Entry 4HDV (X-ray diffraction, 2.70 A resolution); this record covers chains A and C of the 3 polymer chains in the assembly.

Chain A:
Name: Alkyltransferase-like protein 1
Source organism: Schizosaccharomyces pombe
UniProtKB: Q9UTN9 (ATL1_SCHPO); residues 1-108 here = UniProt positions 1-108
Chain sequence (116 residues; each row starts with the number of its first residue):
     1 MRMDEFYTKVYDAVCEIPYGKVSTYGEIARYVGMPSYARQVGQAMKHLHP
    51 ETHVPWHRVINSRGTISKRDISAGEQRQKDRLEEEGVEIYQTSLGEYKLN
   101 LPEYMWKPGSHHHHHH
Disordered / not traced: 109-116
Construct notes: expression tag (109-116)
UniProt features mapped onto this chain:
  - site: Tyr25 (Required for phosphate rotation/nucleotide flipping), Arg39 (Arg finger, required for nucleotide flipping), Arg69 (Critical for recognition of O(6)-alkylguanines, probes the electrostatic potential of the flipped base to distinguish between O(6)-alkylguanine and guanine)
  - mutagenesis: Arg69 (R69A/F: Reduces discrimination of modified bases 10-100-fold and increases sensitivity toward alkylating agents)
Reported in the primary citation:
  - binding site for the 13-nt DNA strand: Tyr25, Arg69
  - conformationally variable residues (loop rearrangement, side-chain flip): Trp56, Thr65 to Ala73
  - mutagenesis - R69F (10-fold): decreased binding to ODNs containing O6-alkylguanines
  - mutagenesis - R69A, R69F: decreased growth in response to MNNG
  - mutagenesis - R69A: increased binding to natural (G-containing) sequence

Chain C:
Molecule: 13-nt DNA strand
Sequence (13 nucleotides; numbered 14 to 26; the number before each row is that of its first residue):
    14 CTACTAGCCATGG

Chain A / chain C interface:
Pairs across the interface (16):
  Met3(A) with DA23(C), sugar contact; DT24(C), phosphate contact
  Tyr7(A) with DT24(C), phosphate contact
  Ser36(A) with DC21(C), phosphate contact; DC22(C), hydrogen bond to the phosphate
  Tyr37(A) with DC22(C), phosphate contact; DA23(C), hydrogen bond to the phosphate
  Arg39(A) with DG20(C), base contact; DC21(C), hydrogen bond to the base
  Gln40(A) with DC22(C), sugar contact; DA23(C), sugar contact
  Gln43(A) with DA23(C), hydrogen bond to the base; DT24(C), sugar contact
  Thr92(A) with DT15(C), phosphate contact
  Leu94(A) with DT15(C), phosphate contact
  Lys98(A) with DC14(C), phosphate contact
Interface residues without a listed pair, chain A (12 interface residues in all): His47, Ser93
Interface residues without a listed pair, chain C (8 interface residues in all): DA16

Summary:
The interface between chain A and chain C involves 12 residues on one side and 8 on the other, with 4 hydrogen
bonds. Polar pairs include Arg39(A)-DC21(C), Gln43(A)-DA23(C) and Ser36(A)-DC22(C). From the paper: a binding
site for the 13-nt DNA strand at Tyr25(A) and Arg69(A); R69A and R69F of chain A reduce growth in response to
MNNG.
Here chain A is Alkyltransferase-like protein 1 (Schizosaccharomyces pombe) and chain C is a 13-nt DNA strand.
Entry 4HDV (Crystal structure of S. pombe ATL1 in complex with damaged DNA containing 2,6-diaminopurine) was
determined by X-ray diffraction together with 4HDU from the same study.
